3RNF - chains A and B of the 3 polymer chains in the assembly; structure by X-ray diffraction, 2.20 A resolution.

[Chain A]
Protein: Toluene o-xylene monooxygenase component
Organism: Pseudomonas sp. OX1
Notes: EC 1.14.-.-
Reference sequence: Q6IV66 (Q6IV66_9PSED); residue numbers follow UniProt; this construct covers 1-498
Amino-acid sequence (498 residues; numbered 1 to 498; the number before each row is that of its first residue):
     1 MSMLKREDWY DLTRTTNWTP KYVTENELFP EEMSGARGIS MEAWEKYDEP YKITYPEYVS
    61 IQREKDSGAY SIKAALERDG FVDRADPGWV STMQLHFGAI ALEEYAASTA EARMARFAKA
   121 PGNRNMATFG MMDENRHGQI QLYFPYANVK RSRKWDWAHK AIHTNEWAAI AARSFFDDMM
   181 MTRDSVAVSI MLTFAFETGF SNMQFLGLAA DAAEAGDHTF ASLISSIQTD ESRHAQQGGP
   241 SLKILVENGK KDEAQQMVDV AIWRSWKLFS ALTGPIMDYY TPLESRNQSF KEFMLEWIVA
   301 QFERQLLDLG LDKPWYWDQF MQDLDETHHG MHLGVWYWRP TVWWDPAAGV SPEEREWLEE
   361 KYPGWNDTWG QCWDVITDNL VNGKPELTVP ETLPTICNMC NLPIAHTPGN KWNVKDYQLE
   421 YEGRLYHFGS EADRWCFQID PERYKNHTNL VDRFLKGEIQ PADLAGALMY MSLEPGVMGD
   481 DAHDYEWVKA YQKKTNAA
Disordered / not traced: 1, 493-498
Sequence notes: engineered mutation Ser201 (Thr in Q6IV66), Ala271 (Val in Q6IV66), Lys445 (Glu in Q6IV66)
Bound ions: Fe ion site 1: Glu104, Glu134, His137 (together with 1,2-ethanediol); Fe ion site 2: Glu134, Glu197, Glu231, His234 (together with 1,2-ethanediol)

[Chain B]
Protein: Toluene o-xylene monooxygenase component
Organism: Pseudomonas sp. OX1
Notes: EC 1.14.-.-
Reference sequence: Q6IV62 (Q6IV62_9PSED); residue numbers follow UniProt; this construct covers 1-330
Amino-acid sequence (330 residues; each row starts with the number of its first residue):
     1 MSEQQPEALK PLKTWSHLAG NRRRPSEYEV VSTNLHYFTD NPERPWELDS NLPMQTWYKK
    61 YCFDSPLKHD DWNAFRDPDQ LVYRTYNLLQ DGQESYVQGL FDQLNDRGHD QMLTREWVET
   121 LARFYTPARY LFHALQMGSV YIHQIAPAST ITNCATYETA DHLRWLTHTA YRTRELANCY
   181 PDVGFGKRER DVWENDPAWQ GFRELIEKAL IAWDWGEAFT AINLVTKPAV EEALLQQLGS
   241 LAQSEGDTLL GLLAQAQKRD AERHRRWSSA LVKMALEKEG NREVLQKWVA KWEPLADKAI
   301 EAYCSALPDG ENAIVEAKSA SRYVRQMMGL
Disordered / not traced: 1-7

[Interface between chain A and chain B]
Residue-residue contacts (192):
  Ser2(A) with Asp102(B), hydrogen bond (backbone-side chain); Asn105(B), hydrogen bond (backbone-side chain); Asp106(B), hydrogen bond (backbone-side chain)
  Met3(A) with Gln98(B); Asp102(B); Tyr171(B)
  Leu4(A) with Tyr171(B), hydrogen bond (backbone-side chain); Arg174(B); Glu175(B); Asn178(B)
  Asp8(A) with Arg174(B), hydrogen bond (backbone-side chain)
  Trp9(A) with Thr167(B); Tyr171(B); Arg174(B)
  Leu12(A) with Arg129(B); Ala170(B); Arg174(B); Gly186(B)
  Thr13(A) with Leu166(B); Ala170(B)
  Thr15(A) with Arg129(B), hydrogen bond (backbone-side chain); Tyr130(B), hydrogen bond (backbone-side chain)
  Thr16(A) with Tyr130(B); His133(B)
  Asn17(A) with Tyr130(B); Arg190(B)
  Trp18(A) with Ala134(B), hydrophobic; Arg190(B); Trp193(B); Glu194(B); Arg203(B); Glu207(B), hydrogen bond
  Thr19(A) with Arg190(B), hydrogen bond; Glu194(B), hydrogen bond (backbone-side chain); Arg203(B), hydrogen bond (backbone-side chain)
  Pro20(A) with Arg203(B); Glu207(B)
  Lys21(A) with Arg203(B); Glu207(B), hydrogen bond (backbone-side chain)
  Tyr22(A) with Gln200(B), hydrogen bond; Arg203(B); Glu204(B); Glu207(B), hydrogen bond (backbone-side chain)
  Val23(A) with Glu207(B); Lys208(B); Ile211(B), hydrophobic
  Glu27(A) with Ile211(B); Trp213(B)
  Leu28(A) with Leu210(B), hydrophobic; Ile211(B), hydrophobic
  Pro30(A) with Trp213(B), hydrophobic
  Glu32(A) with Pro53(B); Trp57(B)
  Met33(A) with Met54(B), hydrophobic; Trp57(B)
  Tyr55(A) with Tyr86(B), hydrogen bond; Gln90(B), hydrogen bond; Glu94(B); Ala160(B); Asp161(B); Arg164(B)
  Pro56(A) with Glu94(B); Gln98(B); Thr167(B)
  Tyr58(A) with Tyr83(B), hydrogen bond
  Val59(A) with Asn87(B); Asp91(B)
  Ser60(A) with Asp91(B)
  Gln62(A) with Tyr83(B), hydrogen bond; Asn87(B)
  Arg63(A) with Leu88(B); Asp91(B), salt bridge
  Asp66(A) with Tyr83(B); Arg84(B)
  Leu102(A) with Leu35(B)
  Glu103(A) with Tyr37(B), hydrogen bond
  Tyr105(A) with Leu35(B), hydrophobic; His36(B); Ser149(B), hydrogen bond (side chain-backbone); Thr152(B); Asn153(B), hydrogen bond
  Ala106(A) with Tyr37(B), hydrophobic
  Ser108(A) with His143(B), hydrogen bond
  Thr109(A) with Tyr58(B); His143(B), hydrogen bond; Gln144(B)
  Ala112(A) with Val140(B), hydrophobic; His143(B); Gln144(B)
  Arg113(A) with Met54(B); Tyr58(B), hydrogen bond; Gln144(B)
  Ala115(A) with Val140(B), hydrophobic
  Arg116(A) with Met137(B); Val140(B); Gln144(B); Leu210(B), hydrogen bond (side chain-backbone); Trp213(B)
  Phe117(A) with Gln144(B); Trp213(B), hydrophobic
  Arg124(A) with His133(B), hydrogen bond
  Asn125(A) with His133(B); Gln136(B), hydrogen bond; Leu163(B)
  Thr128(A) with Gln136(B), hydrogen bond; Thr159(B); Leu163(B)
  Phe129(A) with Leu163(B), hydrophobic
  Met131(A) with Val140(B), hydrophobic; His143(B); Thr156(B); Thr159(B)
  Met132(A) with Tyr83(B); Tyr86(B), hydrophobic; Thr156(B); Tyr157(B), hydrophobic; Ala160(B), hydrophobic
  Asn135(A) with Tyr83(B); Asn153(B); Tyr157(B), hydrogen bond
  Arg136(A) with Tyr83(B)
  Gln139(A) with Val31(B); Val82(B); Tyr83(B); Asn153(B); Tyr157(B), hydrogen bond
  Leu142(A) with Trp15(B); Val31(B); Leu35(B), hydrophobic
  Tyr143(A) with Glu27(B); Val31(B), hydrophobic
  Tyr146(A) with Lys13(B); Thr14(B), hydrogen bond; Trp15(B); Val30(B)
  Val149(A) with Pro11(B); Leu12(B); Lys13(B); Thr14(B); Trp15(B), hydrophobic
  Lys150(A) with Pro11(B); Leu12(B)
  Ser152(A) with Pro11(B)
  Arg153(A) with Leu9(B); Lys10(B), hydrogen bond (side chain-backbone); Leu12(B)
  Trp155(A) with Trp15(B)
  Asp156(A) with Trp15(B); Ser16(B), hydrogen bond
  Ala158(A) with Trp15(B), hydrophobic
  His159(A) with Trp15(B); His17(B), hydrogen bond; Thr33(B), hydrogen bond (side chain-backbone); Asn34(B), hydrogen bond (side chain-backbone); Leu35(B)
  Ile162(A) with Tyr37(B), hydrophobic
  His163(A) with Asn34(B), hydrogen bond (side chain-backbone); His36(B); Asp40(B), salt bridge
  Ile170(A) with Glu47(B)
  Arg173(A) with Tyr37(B); Glu47(B), salt bridge
  Ser174(A) with Glu47(B)
  Asp177(A) with Tyr37(B), hydrogen bond; Trp46(B); Glu47(B), hydrogen bond (side chain-backbone); Leu48(B)
  Asp178(A) with Leu48(B)
  Met181(A) with Trp46(B), hydrophobic; Met54(B)
  Thr182(A) with Trp46(B); Leu48(B); Met54(B)
  Arg183(A) with Met54(B)
  Glu442(A) with Asp49(B)
  Arg443(A) with Leu48(B); Asp49(B), hydrogen bond (backbone-backbone); Leu52(B)
  Tyr444(A) with Leu48(B), hydrophobic; Asp49(B)
  Lys445(A) with Asp49(B)
  Asn446(A) with Arg44(B), hydrogen bond; Asp49(B), hydrogen bond (backbone-side chain); Ser50(B), hydrogen bond (side chain-backbone); Asn51(B)
  His447(A) with Arg44(B); Glu47(B), salt bridge; Leu48(B)
  Arg453(A) with Glu47(B), salt bridge
  Glu474(A) with Leu9(B)
  Pro475(A) with Ala8(B); Leu9(B), hydrogen bond (backbone-backbone)
Interface residues without a listed pair, chain A (88 interface residues in all): Phe29, Thr54, Tyr70, Asp133, Pro145, Arg151, Phe176, Gly476, Val477
Interface residues without a listed pair, chain B (88 interface residues in all): Pro25, Ser32, Pro45, Phe101, Tyr141, Thr173

[In short]
Chain A and chain B each contribute 88 residues to their interface, with 44 hydrogen bonds and 5 salt bridges.
Among the polar pairs are Arg63(A)-Asp91(B), His163(A)-Asp40(B) and Arg173(A)-Glu47(B). The Fe ion site 1 is
built by Glu104(A), Glu134(A) and His137(A).
Here chain A is Toluene o-xylene monooxygenase component and chain B is Toluene o-xylene monooxygenase
component, both from Pseudomonas sp. OX1. Entry 3RNF (Structure of the Toluene/o-Xylene Monooxygenase
Hydroxylase T201S/V271A Double Mutant) was determined by X-ray diffraction together with 3RN9, 3RNA, 3RNB,
3RNC, 3RNE and 3RNG from the same study.
